Entry 8EMH (electron microscopy, 3.63 A resolution); this record covers chains G and H of the 14 polymer chains in the assembly.

[Chain G (and H)]
Name: Protease Lon-related BREX system protein BrxL
Source organism: Acinetobacter sp. NEB 394
Notes: chain H of this document is another copy of the same molecule, construct and numbering; everything in this record applies to it too
Reference sequence: A0A7H8SL14 (A0A7H8SL14_9GAMM); numbering as in UniProt (aligned over 1-679)
Chain sequence (679 residues; numbered 1 to 679; the number before each row is that of its first residue):
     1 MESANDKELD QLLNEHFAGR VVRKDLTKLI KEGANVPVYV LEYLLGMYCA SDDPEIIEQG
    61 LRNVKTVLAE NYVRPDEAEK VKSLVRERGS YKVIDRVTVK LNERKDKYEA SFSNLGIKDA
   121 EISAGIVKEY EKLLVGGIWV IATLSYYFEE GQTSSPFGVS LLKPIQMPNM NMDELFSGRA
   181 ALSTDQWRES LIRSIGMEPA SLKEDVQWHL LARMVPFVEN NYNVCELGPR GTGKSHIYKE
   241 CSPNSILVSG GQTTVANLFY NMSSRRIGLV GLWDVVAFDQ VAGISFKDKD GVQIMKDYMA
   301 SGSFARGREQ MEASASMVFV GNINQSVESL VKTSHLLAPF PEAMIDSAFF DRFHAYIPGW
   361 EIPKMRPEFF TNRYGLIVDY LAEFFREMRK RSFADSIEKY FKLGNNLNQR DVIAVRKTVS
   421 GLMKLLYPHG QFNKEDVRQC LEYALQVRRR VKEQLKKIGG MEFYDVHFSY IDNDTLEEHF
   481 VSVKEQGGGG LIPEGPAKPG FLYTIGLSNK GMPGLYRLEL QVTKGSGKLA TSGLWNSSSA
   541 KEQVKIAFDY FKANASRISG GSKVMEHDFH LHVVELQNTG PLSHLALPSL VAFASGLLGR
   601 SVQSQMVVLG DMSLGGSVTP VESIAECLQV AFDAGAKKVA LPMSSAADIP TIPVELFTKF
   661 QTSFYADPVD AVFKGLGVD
Unresolved in the structure: 1-3, 488-490, 678-679 (chain H: 1-2, 488-491, 678-679)
Differences from the reference sequence: conflict Gln280 (Glu in A0A7H8SL14)
From the paper describing this entry:
  - binding site for the 64-nt DNA strand: Ser264, Lys287
  - mutagenesis - R104A, L134W, S264A/R265A, K287A: decreased binding to dsDNA
  - mutagenesis - Q661W (3.3-fold): increased catalytic activity
  - mutagenesis - T658W: unchanged catalytic activity
  - mutagenesis - L134W: abolished catalytic activity on dsDNA
  - mutagenesis - Q661W: unchanged binding to DNA
  - mutagenesis - Q661W: decreased binding to dsDNA (in the presence of ATP)

[Interface between chain G and chain H]
Pairs across the interface (37; chain G residue first):
  Glu32(G) with Arg416(H)
  Asn35(G) with Glu312(H)
  Asp76(G) with Leu134(H); Val135(H)
  Lys80(G) with Glu131(H), hydrogen bond (side chain-backbone); Leu134(H); Val135(H)
  Ser83(G) with Tyr108(H), hydrogen bond; Leu134(H)
  Leu84(G) with Lys128(H)
  Arg86(G) with Leu101(H); Asp106(H), salt bridge; Tyr108(H); Ala124(H)
  Glu87(G) with Tyr108(H); Ala124(H); Lys128(H)
  Tyr146(G) with Glu103(H); Asp106(H), hydrogen bond
  Phe148(G) with Glu103(H); Arg104(H); Asp106(H)
  Pro156(G) with Glu103(H)
  Asn244(G) with Arg308(H)
  Ser249(G) with Lys296(H)
  Gly250(G) with Lys296(H)
  Gln252(G) with Lys289(H); Asp290(H); Gln293(H); Lys296(H)
  Leu272(G) with Gly307(H); Arg308(H), hydrogen bond (backbone-side chain)
  Trp273(G) with Ala305(H), hydrophobic; Arg308(H); Gln310(H)
  Gln280(G) with Ala348(H)
  Lys287(G) with Lys289(H)
Also at the interface, not in a pair above, chain G (32 interface residues in all): Ala34, Arg74, Glu77, Glu79, Lys82, Ser113, Lys118, Phe157, Arg230, Pro243, Asn257, Arg366, Arg386
Also at the interface, not in a pair above, chain H (28 interface residues in all): Lys132, Arg265, Gly271, Val292, Arg386, Asn405, Glu462

[Summary]
The interface between chain G and chain H involves 32 residues on one side and 28 on the other; the contacts
include 4 hydrogen bonds and 1 salt bridge. Polar contacts include Arg86(G)-Asp106(H), Lys80(G)-Glu131(H) and
Ser83(G)-Tyr108(H). The paper reports a binding site for the 64-nt DNA strand at Ser264(G) and Lys287(G);
R104A, L134W and S264A/R265A of chain G, among others, reduce binding to dsDNA; 6 substitutions were tested in
all.
Chain G and chain H are both Protease Lon-related BREX system protein BrxL (Acinetobacter sp. NEB 394); the
structure, CryoEM characterization of a unique AAA+ BrxL phage restriction factor, was determined by electron
microscopy, deposited together with 8EIL and 8EMC.
